PDB entry 1RSO | solution NMR | chains A and B of the 4 polymer chains in the assembly

# Chain A
Name: Presynaptic protein SAP97
Organism: Rattus norvegicus
Notes: fragment: L27 domain
UniProt: Q62696 (DLG1_RAT); residues 7-66 here correspond to UniProt positions 4-63 (UniProt number = residue number - 3)
Sequence (60 residues; each row starts with the number of its first residue):
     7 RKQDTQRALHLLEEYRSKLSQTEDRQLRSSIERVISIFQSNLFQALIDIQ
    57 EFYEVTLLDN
UniProt features mapped onto this chain:
  - modified residue: Ser42 (Phosphoserine)
What the authors report for this chain:
  - higher-order assembly contacts with a neighbouring Peripheral plasma membrane protein CASK: Leu48

# Chain B
Name: Peripheral plasma membrane protein CASK
Organism: Rattus norvegicus
Notes: EC 2.7.1.-; fragment: L27N domain
UniProt: Q62915 (CSKP_RAT); residues 81-136 here correspond to UniProt positions 339-394 (UniProt number = residue number + 258)
Sequence (56 residues; row label = number of the first residue in the row):
    81 GLLAAERAVSQVLDSLEEIHALTDSSEKDLDFLHSVFQDQHLHTLLDLYD
   131 KINTKS
Differences from the reference sequence: engineered mutation Ser105 (Cys363 in Q62915)
What the authors report for this chain:
  - higher-order assembly contacts with a neighbouring Presynaptic protein SAP97: Leu128, Ile132

# Chain A / chain B interface
Contacting residue pairs - 66 pairs, chain A then chain B:
  Arg7(A) with Ser115(B); Val116(B); Asp119(B)
  Asp10(A) with Phe112(B); Val116(B)
  Arg13(A) with Asp109(B); Phe112(B)
  Ala14(A) with Phe112(B); Leu113(B); Val116(B); Phe117(B)
  Leu17(A) with Asp109(B); Leu113(B)
  Leu18(A) with Val92(B); Leu113(B); Phe117(B)
  Tyr21(A) with Leu96(B); Ile99(B); Ser105(B); Asp109(B); Leu110(B); Leu113(B)
  Lys24(A) with Leu102(B); Thr103(B)
  Leu25(A) with Ile99(B); Leu102(B); Thr103(B)
  Asp30(A) with Glu98(B); Leu102(B)
  Leu33(A) with Ser95(B); Glu98(B)
  Ser36(A) with Gln91(B); Val92(B)
  Ile37(A) with Val92(B); Ile99(B)
  Arg39(A) with Ala84(B); Arg87(B); Ala88(B); Gln91(B)
  Val40(A) with Ala88(B); Val92(B)
  Ile43(A) with Gly81(B); Ala84(B); Ala85(B); Leu126(B); Tyr129(B)
  Phe44(A) with Val116(B); Phe117(B)
  Ser46(A) with Tyr129(B)
  Leu48(A) with Tyr129(B); Ile132(B); Asn133(B)
  Phe49(A) with Leu122(B); Leu125(B); Leu126(B); Tyr129(B)
  Leu52(A) with Leu125(B); Leu128(B); Tyr129(B); Ile132(B)
  Ile53(A) with Leu125(B)
  Gln56(A) with His121(B); Leu125(B)
  Val61(A) with Thr124(B); Leu128(B)
  Leu63(A) with Thr124(B)
Other interface residues (no listed pair), chain A (30 interface residues in all): Thr11, Leu15, Glu29, Ser42, Glu60
Other interface residues (no listed pair), chain B (33 interface residues in all): Val89, Asp127
From the paper, about this interface:
  - interface residues, chain A: Val40(A), Ile43(A)
  - interface residues, chain B: Ile99(B), Leu102(B), Val116(B)
  - hot spots on chain B (mutagenesis) - L96S, L113S, L125S: abolished binding to Presynaptic protein SAP97 (chain A)

# Summary
30 residues of chain A and 33 residues of chain B are in contact. The paper reports that L96S, L113S and L125S
of chain B abolish binding to Presynaptic protein SAP97 (chain A); interface residues Val40(A), Ile43(A) and
Ile99(B) among others.
Here chain A is Presynaptic protein SAP97 and chain B is Peripheral plasma membrane protein CASK, both from
Rattus norvegicus. Entry 1RSO (Hetero-tetrameric L27 (Lin-2, Lin-7) domain complexes as organization platforms
of supra-molecular assemblies) was determined by solution NMR.
